Entry 3A67 (X-ray diffraction, 1.80 A resolution); this record covers chains L and Y of the 3 polymer chains in the assembly.

# Chain L
Name: Lysozyme binding ig kappa chain V23-J2 region
Organism: Mus musculus
Notes: engineered mutation(s): N31D
Amino-acid sequence (107 residues; each row starts with the number of its first residue):
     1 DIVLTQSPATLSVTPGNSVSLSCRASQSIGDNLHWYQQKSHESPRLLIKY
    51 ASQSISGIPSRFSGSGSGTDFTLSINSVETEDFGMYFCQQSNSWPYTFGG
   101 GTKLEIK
Disulfides: Cys-23/Cys-88

# Chain Y
Name: Lysozyme C
Organism: Gallus gallus
Notes: EC 3.2.1.17
Reference sequence: P00698 (LYSC_CHICK); residues 1-129 here correspond to UniProt positions 19-147 (UniProt number = residue number + 18)
Amino-acid sequence (129 residues; each row starts with the number of its first residue):
     1 KVFGRCELAAAMKRHGLDNYRGYSLGNWVCAAKFESNFNTQATNRNTDGS
    51 TDYGILQINSRWWCNDGRTPGSRNLCNIPCSALLSSDITASVNCAKKIVS
   101 DGNGMNAWVAWRNRCKGTDVQAWIRGCRL
Curated features (UniProtKB/Swiss-Prot):
  - active site: Glu-35, Asp-52
  - binding site (substrate): Asp-101
Disulfides: Cys-6/Cys-127, Cys-30/Cys-115, Cys-64/Cys-80, Cys-76/Cys-94

# Interface between chain L and chain Y
Contacting residue pairs - 18 pairs, chain L then chain Y:
  Asp-31(L) / His-15(Y)
  Asp-31(L) / Gly-16(Y)
  Asp-31(L) / Lys-96(Y)  salt bridge
  Asn-32(L) / Gly-16(Y)  hydrogen bond (side chain-backbone)
  Asn-32(L) / Tyr-20(Y)
  Asn-32(L) / Lys-96(Y)  hydrogen bond
  Lys-49(L) / Asn-93(Y)
  Tyr-50(L) / Asn-93(Y)
  Tyr-50(L) / Lys-96(Y)
  Gln-53(L) / Thr-89(Y)
  Gln-53(L) / Asn-93(Y)  hydrogen bond
  Ser-91(L) / Tyr-20(Y)
  Asn-92(L) / Asn-19(Y)  hydrogen bond (side chain-backbone)
  Asn-92(L) / Tyr-20(Y)
  Asn-92(L) / Arg-21(Y)  hydrogen bond (backbone-backbone)
  Trp-94(L) / Arg-21(Y)
  Tyr-96(L) / Arg-21(Y)  hydrogen bond
  Tyr-96(L) / Ser-100(Y)
Other interface residues (no listed pair), chain L (12 interface residues in all): Gln-27, Gly-30, Ser-93
Other interface residues (no listed pair), chain Y (10 interface residues in all): Arg-14
From the paper, about this interface:
  - pairs named by the authors: Asn-32(L)/Gly-16(Y) (hydrogen bond), Asn-92(L)/Asn-19(Y) (hydrogen bond), Lys-96(Y)/Asp-31(L) (salt bridge)

# In short
The interface between chain L and chain Y involves 12 residues on one side and 10 on the other; the contacts
include 6 hydrogen bonds and 1 salt bridge. Polar pairs include Asp-31(L)/Lys-96(Y), Asn-32(L)/Gly-16(Y) and
Asn-32(L)/Lys-96(Y). The authors report hydrogen bonds between Asn-32(L) and Gly-16(Y) and Asn-92(L) and
Asn-19(Y); a salt bridge between Lys-96(Y) and Asp-31(L).
Here chain L is Lysozyme binding ig kappa chain V23-J2 region (Mus musculus) and chain Y is Lysozyme C (Gallus
gallus). Entry 3A67 (Crystal Structure of HyHEL-10 Fv mutant LN31D complexed with hen egg white lysozyme) was
determined by X-ray diffraction, deposited together with 3A6B and 3A6C.
